Entry 2GIQ (X-ray diffraction, 1.65 A resolution); this record covers chain A.

== Chain A ==
Name: RNA-directed RNA polymerase
From: Hepatitis C virus (isolate BK)
Notes: EC 2.7.7.48; fragment: hcv ns5b
UniProtKB: P26663 (POLG_HCVBK); residues 2-562 here correspond to UniProt positions 2420-2980 (UniProt number = residue number + 2418)
Chain sequence (568 residues; numbered -5 to 562; the number before each row is that of its first residue; numbers below 1 keep their minus sign (Met-5 is residue -5)):
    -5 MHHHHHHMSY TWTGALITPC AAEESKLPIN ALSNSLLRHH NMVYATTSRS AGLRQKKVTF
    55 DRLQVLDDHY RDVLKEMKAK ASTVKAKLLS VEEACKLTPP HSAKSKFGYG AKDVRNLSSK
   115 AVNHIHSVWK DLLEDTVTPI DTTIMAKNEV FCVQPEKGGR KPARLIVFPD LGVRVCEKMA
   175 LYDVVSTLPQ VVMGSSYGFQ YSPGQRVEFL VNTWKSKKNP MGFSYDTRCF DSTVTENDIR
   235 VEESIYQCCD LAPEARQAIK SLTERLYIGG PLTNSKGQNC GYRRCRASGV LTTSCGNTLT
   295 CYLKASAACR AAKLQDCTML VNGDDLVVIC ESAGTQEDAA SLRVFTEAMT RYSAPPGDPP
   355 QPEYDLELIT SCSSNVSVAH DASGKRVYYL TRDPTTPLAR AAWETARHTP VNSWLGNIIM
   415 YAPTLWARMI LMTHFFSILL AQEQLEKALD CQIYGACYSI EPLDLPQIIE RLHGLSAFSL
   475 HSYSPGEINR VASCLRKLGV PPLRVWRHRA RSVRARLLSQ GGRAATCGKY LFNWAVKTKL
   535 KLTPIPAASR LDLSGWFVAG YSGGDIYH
Disordered / not traced: -5 to 0, 149-153
Sequence notes: cloning artifact (-5); expression tag (-4 to 1)
Ligand contacts: NN2 (1-(2-cyclopropylethyl)-3-(1,1-dioxido-2H-1,2,4-benzothiadiazin-3-yl)-6-fluoro-4-hydroxyquinolin-2(1h)-one): Phe193, Pro197, Arg200, Asn316, Gly317, Asp318, Asp319, Cys366, Ser368, Leu384, Gly410, Asn411, Met414, Tyr415, Gln446, Ile447, Tyr448, Gly449, Ser556
From the paper describing this entry:
  - binding site for NN2: Phe193, Pro197, Arg200, Asn316, Cys366, Ser368, Leu384, Gly410, Asn411, Met414, Tyr415, Gln446, Ile447, Tyr448, Gly449, Ser556
  - mutagenesis - M414L, M423T: unchanged growth
  - mutagenesis - M414L/M423T/I482L, M414L/M423T, L419M, L419M/M423T, M423I, I482L: decreased growth
  - mutagenesis - L419M, M423T: unchanged catalytic activity

== Summary ==
Ligands of chain A: compound NN2. The paper reports a binding site for NN2 at Phe193, Pro197 and Arg200 among
others; M414L/M423T/I482L, M414L/M423T and L419M, among others, reduce growth; 8 substitutions were tested in
all.
Chain A is RNA-directed RNA polymerase (Hepatitis C virus (isolate BK)); the structure, Hepatitis C virus
RNA-dependent RNA polymerase NS5B with NNI-2 inhibitor, was determined by X-ray diffraction together with 2GIR
from the same study.
